Entry 7NA8 (electron microscopy, 2.70 A resolution); this record covers chains B and R of the 5 polymer chains in the assembly.

Chain B:
Protein: Guanine nucleotide-binding protein G(I)/G(S)/G(T) subunit beta-1
Organism: Homo sapiens
Reference sequence: P62873 (GBB1_HUMAN); numbering as in UniProt (aligned over 1-340)
Amino-acid sequence (340 residues; row label = number of the first residue in the row):
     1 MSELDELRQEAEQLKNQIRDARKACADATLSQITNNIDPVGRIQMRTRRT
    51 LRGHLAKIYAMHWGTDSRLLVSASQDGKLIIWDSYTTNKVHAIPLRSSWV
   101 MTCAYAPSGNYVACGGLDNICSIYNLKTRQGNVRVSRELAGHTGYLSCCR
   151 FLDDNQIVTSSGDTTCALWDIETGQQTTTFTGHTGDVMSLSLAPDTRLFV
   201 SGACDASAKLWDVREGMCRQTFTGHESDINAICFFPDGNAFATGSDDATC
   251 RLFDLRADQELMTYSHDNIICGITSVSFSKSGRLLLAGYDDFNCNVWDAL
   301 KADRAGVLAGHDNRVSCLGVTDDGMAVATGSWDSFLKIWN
Disordered / not traced: 1-4
Sequence notes: conflict E6 (Gln in P62873), Q130 (Glu in P62873), D237 (Asn in P62873)
UniProt features mapped onto this chain:
  - modified residue: S2 (N-acetylserine), H266 (Phosphohistidine)
  - natural variant: L30 (L30F: In MRD42; uncertain significance), R52 (R52G: In MRD42), G64 (G64V: In MRD42), D76 (D76E: In MRD42; D76G: In MRD42), G77 (G77S: In MRD42), K78 (K78R: In MRD42), I80 (I80N: In MRD42; I80T: In MRD42), H91 (H91R: In MRD42; uncertain significance), A92 (A92T: In MRD42), P94 (P94S: In MRD42), L95 (L95P: In MRD42), R96 (R96L: In MRD42), 5 further natural variant entries in UniProt

Chain R:
Protein: Growth hormone secretagogue receptor type 1
Organism: Homo sapiens
Reference sequence: Q92847 (GHSR_HUMAN); residues 1-366 here = UniProt positions 1-366
Amino-acid sequence (366 residues; each row starts with the number of its first residue):
     1 MWNATPSEEPGFNLTLADLDWDASPGNDSLGDELLQLFPAPLLAGVTATC
    51 VALFVVGIAGNLLTMLVVSRFRELRTTTNLYLSSMAFSDLLIFLCMPLDL
   101 VRLWQYRPWNFGDLLCKLFQFVSESCTYAKVLTITALSVERYFAICFPLR
   151 AKVVVTKGRVKLVIFVIWAVAFCSAGPIFVLVGVEHENGTDPWDTNECRP
   201 TEFAVRSGLLTVMVWVSSIFFFLPVFCLTVLYSLIGRKLWRRRRGDAVVG
   251 ASLRDQNHKQTVKMLAVVVFAFILCWLPFHVGRYLFSKSFEPGSLEIAQI
   301 SQYCNLVSFVLFYLSAAINPILYNIMSKKYRVAVFRLLGFEPFSQRKLST
   351 LKDESSRAWTESSINT
Disordered / not traced: 1-38, 106-107, 188-191, 244-254, 341-366
Sequence notes: conflict K130 (Thr in Q92847)
Cystine bridges: C116-C198
Ligand contacts: 1KD (1-(methanesulfonyl)-1'-(2-methyl-L-alanyl-O-benzyl-D-seryl)-1,2-dihydrospiro[indole-3,4'-piperidine]): D99, R102, L103, F119, Q120, S123, E124, I178, L181, L210, M213, V214, S217, F279, R283, F286, S301, Q302, N305, L306, F309, F312
UniProt features mapped onto this chain:
  - glycosylation (N-linked (GlcNAc...) asparagine): N13, N27
  - natural variant: A204 (A204E: In GHDP), R237 (R237W: In GHDP)
What the authors report for this chain:
  - contacts within the chain: E124-R283 (salt bridge)
  - binding site for 1KD: D99, R102, Q120, I178, L181, L210, R283, F286
  - conformationally variable residues (side-chain flip): F272, W276, F279, H280, R283, F312
  - mutagenesis - I300P: unchanged signaling

Chain B / chain R interface:
Residue-residue contacts (9):
  H54(B) - R72(R)  hydrogen bond (backbone-side chain)
  L55(B) - R72(R)
  F292(B) - R336(R)
  H311(B) - R336(R)  hydrogen bond (backbone-side chain)
  D312(B) - R70(R)  salt bridge
  D312(B) - F71(R)
  D312(B) - R336(R)  salt bridge
  S334(B) - R72(R)  hydrogen bond
  F335(B) - R72(R)
Interface residues without a listed pair, chain B (9 interface residues in all): R52, D333

Summary:
9 residues of chain B and 4 residues of chain R are in contact; the contacts include 3 hydrogen bonds and 2
salt bridges. Among the polar pairs are D312(B)-R70(R), D312(B)-R336(R) and H54(B)-R72(R). The paper reports a
binding site for 1KD at D99(R), R102(R) and Q120(R) among others; I300P of chain R leaves signaling unchanged.
Here chain B is Guanine nucleotide-binding protein G(I)/G(S)/G(T) subunit beta-1 and chain R is Growth hormone
secretagogue receptor type 1, both from Homo sapiens. Entry 7NA8 (Structures of human ghrelin receptor-Gi
complexes with ghrelin and a synthetic agonist) was determined by electron microscopy (same publication as
7NA7).
